9CU7 - chains N and F of the 12 polymer chains in the assembly; structure by electron microscopy, 2.82 A resolution.

[Chain N]
Name: Variable Light Chain of 16.ND.92 Fab
Organism: Homo sapiens
Notes: antibody fragment or engineered binder
Sequence (107 residues; row label = number of the first residue in the row; a row labelled like 95A-95B holds insertion residues (95A, then the next letters in order)):
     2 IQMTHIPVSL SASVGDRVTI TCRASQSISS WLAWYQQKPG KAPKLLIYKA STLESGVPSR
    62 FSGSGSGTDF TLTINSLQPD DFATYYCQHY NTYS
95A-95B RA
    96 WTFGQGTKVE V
Disulfide bonds: Cys23-Cys88

[Chain F]
Name: Hemagglutinin HA2
Organism: Influenza A virus (A/Solomon Islands/3/2006(H1N1))
UniProtKB: C8CQF2 (C8CQF2_9INFA); residues 2-170 here correspond to UniProt positions 345-513 (UniProt number = residue number + 343)
Sequence (169 residues; each row starts with the number of its first residue):
     2 LFGAIAGFIE GGWTGMVDGW YGYHHQNEQG SGYAADQKST QNAINGITNK VNSVIEKMNT
    62 QFTAVGKEFN KLERRMENLN KKVDDGFIDI WTYNAELLVL LENERTLDFH DSNVKNLYEK
   122 VKSQLKNNAK EIGNGCFEFY HKCNDECMES VKNGTYDYPK YSEESKLNR
Disulfide bonds: Cys144-Cys148

[Chain N / chain F interface]
Residue-residue contacts (13):
  Ser30(N) - Asn46(F)
  Trp32(N) - Asn46(F)  hydrogen bond
  Lys50(N) - Thr49(F)
  Lys50(N) - Asn53(F)
  Asn92(N) - Gln42(F)  hydrogen bond
  Tyr94(N) - Asp19(F)  hydrogen bond (side chain-backbone)
  Tyr94(N) - Gly20(F)
  Tyr94(N) - Gln38(F)  hydrogen bond
  Tyr94(N) - Thr41(F)
  Tyr94(N) - Gln42(F)
  Tyr94(N) - Ile45(F)  hydrophobic
  Ser95(N) - Gln38(F)
  Ser95(N) - Gln42(F)
Other interface residues (no listed pair), chain F (10 interface residues in all): Asp37

[Overview]
6 residues of chain N and 10 residues of chain F are in contact, with 4 hydrogen bonds. Polar pairs include
Trp32(N)-Asn46(F), Asn92(N)-Gln42(F) and Tyr94(N)-Asp19(F).
Chain N is Variable Light Chain of 16.ND.92 Fab (Homo sapiens) and chain F is Hemagglutinin HA2 (Influenza A
virus (A/Solomon Islands/3/2006(H1N1))); the structure, Structure of 16.ND.92 Fab in complex with A/Solomon
Islands/3/2006(H1N1) influenza virus Hemagglutinin, was determined by electron microscopy, deposited together
with 9DBX.
